PDB entry 8TXM | X-ray diffraction, 3.25 A resolution | chains A and B of the 4 polymer chains in the assembly

Chain A:
Protein: Hemagglutinin
Source organism: Influenza A virus (strain swl A/California/04/2009 H1N1)
Notes: fragment: HA1 subdomain
Reference sequence: C3W5S1 (C3W5S1_I09A0); the construct lacks a stretch of the UniProt sequence, so the offset changes along the chain: 11-55 = UniProt 18-62; 56-83 = UniProt 64-91; 84-90 = UniProt 93-99; 91-116 = UniProt 101-126; 3 more segments
Amino-acid sequence (328 residues; row label = number of the first residue in the row; a row labelled like 116A-116C holds insertion residues (116A, then the next letters in order)):
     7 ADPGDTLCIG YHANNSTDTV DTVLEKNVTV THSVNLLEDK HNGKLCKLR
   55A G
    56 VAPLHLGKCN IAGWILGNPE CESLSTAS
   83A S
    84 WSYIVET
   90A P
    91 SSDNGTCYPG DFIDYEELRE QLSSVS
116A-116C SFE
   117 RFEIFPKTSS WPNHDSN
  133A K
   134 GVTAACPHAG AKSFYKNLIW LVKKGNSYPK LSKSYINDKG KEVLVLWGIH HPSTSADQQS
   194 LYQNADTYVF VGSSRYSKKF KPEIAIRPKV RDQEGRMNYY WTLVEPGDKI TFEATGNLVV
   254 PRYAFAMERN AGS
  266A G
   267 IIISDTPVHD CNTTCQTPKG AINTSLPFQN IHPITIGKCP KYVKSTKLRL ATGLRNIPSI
Unresolved in the structure: 7-8
Sequence notes: expression tag (7-10)
Disulfide bonds: Cys-52/Cys-277, Cys-64/Cys-76, Cys-97/Cys-139, Cys-281/Cys-305
Glycans and other covalent adducts: N-acetylglucosamine (NAG) linked to Asn-33, Asn-289
Small-molecule neighbours: Mg2+ (MG): His-18, Asn-20, His-38

Chain B:
Protein: Hemagglutinin
Source organism: Influenza A virus (strain swl A/California/04/2009 H1N1)
Notes: fragment: HA2 subdomain
Reference sequence: A0A1D5AKA4 (A0A1D5AKA4_9INFA); residues 1-173 here correspond to UniProt positions 322-494 (UniProt number = residue number + 321)
Amino-acid sequence (173 residues; each row starts with the number of its first residue):
     1 GLFGAIAGFI EGGWTGMVDG WYGYHHQNEQ GSGYAADLKS TQNAIDGITN KVNSVIEKMN
    61 TQFTAVGKEF NHLEKRIENL NKKVDDGFLD IWTYNAELLV LLENERTLDY HDSNVKNLYE
   121 KVRSQLKNNA KEIGNGCFEF YHKCDNTCME SVKNGTYDYP KYSEEAKLNR EEI
Disulfide bonds: Cys-144/Cys-148

How chain A and chain B interact:
Pairs across the interface - 127 pairs, chain A then chain B:
  Pro-9(A) with Glu-139(B)
  Asp-11(A) with Gln-27(B); Asn-28(B); Glu-29(B); Phe-138(B); Glu-139(B); Phe-140(B), hydrogen bond (backbone-backbone); His-142(B); Lys-143(B); Cys-144(B), hydrogen bond (side chain-backbone)
  Thr-12(A) with His-25(B); His-26(B); Gln-27(B), hydrogen bond (backbone-backbone); Phe-138(B); Glu-139(B); Phe-140(B); Met-149(B)
  Leu-13(A) with Tyr-24(B), hydrophobic; His-25(B); Cys-137(B); Phe-138(B), hydrogen bond (backbone-backbone); Phe-140(B), hydrophobic
  Cys-14(A) with Trp-14(B), hydrophobic; Tyr-24(B); His-25(B), hydrogen bond (backbone-backbone); Gly-136(B); Cys-137(B), hydrophobic
  Ile-15(A) with Ile-10(B); Trp-14(B); Gly-23(B); Tyr-24(B), hydrophobic; Val-122(B), hydrophobic; Gly-136(B), hydrogen bond (backbone-backbone)
  Gly-16(A) with Trp-14(B); Tyr-22(B); Gly-23(B), hydrogen bond (backbone-backbone)
  Tyr-17(A) with Ile-6(B); Ala-7(B), hydrogen bond (side chain-backbone); Ile-10(B), hydrogen bond (side chain-backbone); Glu-11(B), hydrogen bond (side chain-backbone); Gly-12(B), hydrogen bond (side chain-backbone); Gly-13(B); Trp-14(B), hydrogen bond (backbone-backbone); Trp-21(B)
  His-18(A) with Trp-14(B); Met-17(B), hydrogen bond (side chain-backbone); Gly-20(B); Trp-21(B), hydrogen bond (backbone-backbone)
  Ala-19(A) with Trp-14(B), hydrogen bond (backbone-backbone); Thr-15(B)
  Val-26(A) with Asn-104(B)
  Asp-27(A) with Leu-101(B); Asn-104(B), hydrogen bond (backbone-side chain)
  Thr-28(A) with Leu-101(B); Asn-104(B); Glu-105(B), hydrogen bond; Leu-108(B)
  Val-29(A) with Leu-101(B), hydrogen bond (backbone-backbone); Leu-102(B), hydrophobic; Glu-105(B)
  Leu-30(A) with Glu-105(B)
  Lys-32(A) with Leu-101(B)
  Val-34(A) with Leu-108(B), hydrophobic
  His-38(A) with Trp-21(B), hydrogen bond
  Leu-42(A) with Ile-56(B), hydrophobic
  Arg-55(A) with Phe-63(B)
  Glu-106(A) with Glu-69(B); Asn-71(B)
  Glu-107(A) with Lys-68(B), salt bridge
  Arg-109(A) with Glu-69(B), salt bridge
  Glu-110(A) with Lys-68(B), salt bridge
  Ser-266(A) with Ala-65(B); Val-66(B), hydrogen bond (backbone-backbone)
  Gly-266A(A) with Val-66(B)
  Ile-267(A) with Val-66(B); Glu-69(B)
  Thr-290(A) with Thr-61(B)
  Pro-293(A) with Ile-56(B), hydrophobic
  Ile-300(A) with Val-66(B), hydrophobic
  Thr-301(A) with Thr-64(B), hydrogen bond; Ala-65(B)
  Ile-302(A) with Thr-64(B), hydrogen bond (backbone-side chain); Val-66(B), hydrophobic
  Gly-303(A) with Gln-62(B); Phe-63(B); Thr-64(B), hydrogen bond (backbone-side chain)
  Lys-304(A) with Thr-61(B); Gln-62(B); Phe-63(B)
  Cys-305(A) with Thr-61(B); Gln-62(B), hydrogen bond (backbone-backbone); Thr-64(B)
  Lys-307(A) with Met-59(B); Trp-92(B)
  Tyr-308(A) with Leu-89(B)
  Val-309(A) with Leu-89(B), hydrophobic; Thr-93(B)
  Lys-310(A) with Leu-89(B); Thr-93(B), hydrogen bond (backbone-side chain)
  Ser-311(A) with Thr-93(B); Glu-97(B), hydrogen bond
  Leu-314(A) with Ala-96(B), hydrophobic; Glu-97(B)
  Arg-315(A) with Val-100(B); Asn-104(B), hydrogen bond (backbone-side chain)
  Leu-316(A) with Val-100(B), hydrophobic; Asn-104(B)
  Ala-317(A) with Asn-104(B), hydrogen bond (backbone-side chain); Thr-107(B)
  Thr-318(A) with Trp-21(B); Ile-48(B); Val-52(B); Thr-107(B); His-111(B), hydrogen bond (backbone-side chain)
  Gly-319(A) with Leu-108(B); His-111(B), hydrogen bond (backbone-side chain)
  Leu-320(A) with Ile-6(B), hydrophobic; Trp-21(B); Tyr-22(B), hydrophobic; His-111(B)
  Arg-321(A) with Ile-6(B); Leu-108(B); Asp-109(B), salt bridge
  Ile-323(A) with Ile-6(B), hydrophobic; Glu-11(B); Gly-12(B); Gly-13(B), hydrogen bond (backbone-backbone)
Interface residues without a listed pair, chain A (57 interface residues in all): Gly-10, Glu-31, Val-36, Thr-37, Val-40, Phe-294, Pro-306, Pro-324
Interface residues without a listed pair, chain B (67 interface residues in all): Gly-1, Ala-5, Val-18, Val-55, Gly-67, Phe-70, Val-115, Leu-118, Tyr-119, Asn-135, Val-152

Summary:
Chain A and chain B form an interface of 57 and 67 residues respectively; the contacts include 31 hydrogen
bonds and 4 salt bridges. Polar contacts include Glu-107(A)/Lys-68(B), Arg-109(A)/Glu-69(B) and
Glu-110(A)/Lys-68(B). Bound to chain A: Mg2+. N-acetylglucosamine is covalently linked to Asn-33(A) and
Asn-289(A).
Here chain A is Hemagglutinin and chain B is Hemagglutinin, both from Influenza A virus (strain swl
A/California/04/2009 H1N1). Entry 8TXM (Crystal structure of 05.GC.w13.02 Fab in complex with H1 HA from
A/California/04/2009(H1N1)) was determined by X-ray diffraction together with 8TXP, 8TXT, 8TY7 and 8U44 from
the same study.
